7RSQ - chain B; structure by electron microscopy, 3.80 A resolution.

Chain B:
Name: KIF-binding protein
Organism: Homo sapiens
Reference sequence: Q96EK5 (KBP_HUMAN); residues 1-621 here = UniProt positions 1-621
Chain sequence (621 residues; each row starts with the number of its first residue):
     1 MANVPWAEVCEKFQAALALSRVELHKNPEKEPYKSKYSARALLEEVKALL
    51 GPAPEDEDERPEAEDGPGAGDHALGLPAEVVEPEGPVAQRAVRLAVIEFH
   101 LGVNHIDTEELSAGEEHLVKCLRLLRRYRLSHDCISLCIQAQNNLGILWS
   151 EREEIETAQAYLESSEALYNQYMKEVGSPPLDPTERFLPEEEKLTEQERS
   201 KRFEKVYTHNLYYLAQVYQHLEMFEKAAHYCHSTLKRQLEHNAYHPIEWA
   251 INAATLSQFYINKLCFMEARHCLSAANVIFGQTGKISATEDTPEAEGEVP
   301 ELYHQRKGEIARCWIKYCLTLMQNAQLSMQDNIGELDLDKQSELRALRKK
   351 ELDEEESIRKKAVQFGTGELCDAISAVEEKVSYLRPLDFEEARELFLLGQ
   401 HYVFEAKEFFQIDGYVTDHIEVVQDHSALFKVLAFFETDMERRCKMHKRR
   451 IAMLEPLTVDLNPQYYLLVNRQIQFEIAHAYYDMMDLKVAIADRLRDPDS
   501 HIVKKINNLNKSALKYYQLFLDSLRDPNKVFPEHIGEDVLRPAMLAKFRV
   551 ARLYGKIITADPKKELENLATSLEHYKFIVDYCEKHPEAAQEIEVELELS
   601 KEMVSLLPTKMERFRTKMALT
Not modelled in the structure: 1-4, 23-31, 55-85, 108-110, 129-134, 174-202, 283-300, 330-388, 406-621
UniProt features mapped onto this chain:
  - modified residue: Ser178 (Phosphoserine)

Overview:
Chain B is KIF-binding protein (Homo sapiens); the structure, Cryo-EM structure of KIFBP core, was determined
by electron microscopy, deposited together with 7RSI, 7RYP and 7RYQ.
